8SX9 - chain A; structure by electron microscopy, 3.30 A resolution.

Chain A:
Name: Multidrug resistance-associated protein 4
Source organism: Bos taurus
UniProtKB: F1MUC1 (F1MUC1_BOVIN); the construct has insertions or renumbered stretches relative to UniProt, so the offset changes along the chain: 1-102 = UniProt 1-102; 178-1325 = UniProt 103-1250
Chain sequence (1325 residues; numbered 1 to 1325; the number before each row is that of its first residue):
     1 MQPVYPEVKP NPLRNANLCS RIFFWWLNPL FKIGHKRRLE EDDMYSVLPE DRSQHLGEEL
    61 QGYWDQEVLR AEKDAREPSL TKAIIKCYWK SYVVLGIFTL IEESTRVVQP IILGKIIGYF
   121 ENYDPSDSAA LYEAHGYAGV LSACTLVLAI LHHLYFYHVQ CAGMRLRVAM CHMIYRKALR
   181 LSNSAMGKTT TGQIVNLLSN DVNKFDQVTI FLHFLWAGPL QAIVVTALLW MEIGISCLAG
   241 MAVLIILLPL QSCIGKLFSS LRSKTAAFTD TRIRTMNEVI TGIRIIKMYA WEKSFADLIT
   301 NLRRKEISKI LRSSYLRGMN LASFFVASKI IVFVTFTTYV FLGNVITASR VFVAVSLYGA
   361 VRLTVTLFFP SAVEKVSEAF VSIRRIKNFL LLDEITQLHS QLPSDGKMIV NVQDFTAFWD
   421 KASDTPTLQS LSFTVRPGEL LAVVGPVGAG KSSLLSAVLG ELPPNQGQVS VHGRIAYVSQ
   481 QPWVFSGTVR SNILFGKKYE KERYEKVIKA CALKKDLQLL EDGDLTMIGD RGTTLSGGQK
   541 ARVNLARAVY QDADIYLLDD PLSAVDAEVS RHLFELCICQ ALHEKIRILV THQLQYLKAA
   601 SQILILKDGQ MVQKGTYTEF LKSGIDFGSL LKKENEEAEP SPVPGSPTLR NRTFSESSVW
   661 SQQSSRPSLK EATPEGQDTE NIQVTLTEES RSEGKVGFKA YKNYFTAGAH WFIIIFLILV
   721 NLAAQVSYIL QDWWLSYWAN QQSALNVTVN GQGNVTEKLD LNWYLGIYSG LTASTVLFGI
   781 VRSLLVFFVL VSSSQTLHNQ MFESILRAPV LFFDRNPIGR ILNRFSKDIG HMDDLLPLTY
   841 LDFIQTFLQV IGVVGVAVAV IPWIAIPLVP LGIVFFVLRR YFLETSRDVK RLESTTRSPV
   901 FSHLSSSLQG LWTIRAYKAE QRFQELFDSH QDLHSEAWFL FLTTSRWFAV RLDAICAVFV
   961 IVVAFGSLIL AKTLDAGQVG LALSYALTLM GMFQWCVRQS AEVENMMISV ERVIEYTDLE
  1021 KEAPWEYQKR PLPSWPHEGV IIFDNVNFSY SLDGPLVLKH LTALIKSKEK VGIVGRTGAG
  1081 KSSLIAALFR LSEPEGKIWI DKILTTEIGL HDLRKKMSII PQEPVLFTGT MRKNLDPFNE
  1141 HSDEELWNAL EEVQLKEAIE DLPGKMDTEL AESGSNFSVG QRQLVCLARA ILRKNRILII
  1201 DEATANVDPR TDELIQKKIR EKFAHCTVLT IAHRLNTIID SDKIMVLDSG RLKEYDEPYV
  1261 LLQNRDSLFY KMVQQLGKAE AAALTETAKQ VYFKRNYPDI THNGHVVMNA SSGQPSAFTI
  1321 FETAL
Disordered / not traced: 1-47, 399-407, 616-694, 746-755, 1299-1325
Construct notes: insertion (103-177)
From the paper describing this entry:
  - catalytic residues: Glu1202 (by similarity / conservation)

Overview:
The paper reports the catalytic residue Glu1202.
Chain A is Multidrug resistance-associated protein 4 (Bos taurus); the structure, Inward-facing narrow
conformation of bovine multidrug resistance protein 4 (MRP4) in MSP lipid nanodisc, was determined by electron
microscopy (same publication as 8SWN, 8SX7, 8SX8, 8SXA and 8SXB).
